PDB entry 2ZDO | X-ray diffraction, 1.80 A resolution | chains A and B

# Chain A (and B)
Molecule: Heme-degrading monooxygenase isdG
Organism: Staphylococcus aureus
Notes: EC 1.14.99.3; chain B of this document is another copy of the same molecule, construct and numbering; everything in this record applies to it too
UniProtKB: Q7A649 (ISDG_STAAN); numbering as in UniProt (aligned over 1-107)
Amino-acid sequence (109 residues; row label = number of the first residue in the row; numbers below 1 keep their minus sign (Ser-1 is residue -1)):
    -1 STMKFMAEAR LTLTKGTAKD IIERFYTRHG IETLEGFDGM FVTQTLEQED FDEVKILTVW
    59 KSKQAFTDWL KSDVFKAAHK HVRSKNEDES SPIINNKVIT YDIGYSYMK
Not modelled in the structure: -1
Construct notes: expression tag (-1 to 0); engineered mutation Ala7 (Asn in Q7A649)
Metal / ion sites: heme Fe near His77 (its only coordinating residue here)
Small-molecule neighbours: heme (HEM): Ala5, Glu6, Ala7, Leu9, Arg22, Phe23, Thr25, Arg26, His27, Gly28, Ile29, Met38, Ile54, Thr56, Phe64, Trp67, Leu68, Phe73, Ala76, His77, Val80, Ser82, Ile91, Asn94, Val96
What the authors report for this chain:
  - heme coordination: His77
  - contacts within the chain: Phe73-His77 (backbone contact)
  - binding site for heme: Ala7, Leu9, Arg22, Phe23, Arg26, His27, Ile29, Ile54, Phe64, Trp67, Leu68, Val80
  - conformationally variable residues (order/disorder transition): Arg81 to Ser88
  - mutagenesis - N7A, W67A: abolished catalytic activity on heme (citing earlier work)
  - mutagenesis - N7A: unchanged binding to heme (citing earlier work)
  - catalytic residues: His77 (citing earlier work)

# Chain A / chain B interface
Pairs across the interface - 76 pairs, chain A then chain B:
  Met1(A) - Phe39(B)  hydrophobic
  Met1(A) - Met106(B)  hydrophobic
  Phe3(A) - Leu44(B)  hydrophobic
  Met4(A) - Thr41(B)
  Met4(A) - Leu55(B)  hydrophobic
  Ile20(A) - Gly102(B)
  Phe23(A) - Tyr103(B)
  Tyr24(A) - Gly102(B)  hydrogen bond (side chain-backbone)
  Tyr24(A) - Tyr103(B)  hydrophobic
  Arg26(A) - Tyr103(B)
  Glu30(A) - Tyr105(B)
  Glu30(A) - Lys107(B)
  Leu32(A) - Lys107(B)  hydrogen bond (backbone-side chain)
  Glu33(A) - Lys107(B)  hydrogen bond (backbone-side chain)
  Phe35(A) - Tyr105(B)  hydrophobic
  Phe35(A) - Lys107(B)  hydrogen bond (backbone-side chain)
  Asp36(A) - Met106(B)
  Asp36(A) - Lys107(B)  hydrogen bond (backbone-backbone)
  Gly37(A) - Tyr105(B)
  Met38(A) - Ser104(B)
  Met38(A) - Tyr105(B)  hydrogen bond (backbone-backbone)
  Phe39(A) - Met1(B)  hydrophobic
  Phe39(A) - Phe39(B)  hydrophobic
  Phe39(A) - Tyr103(B)
  Phe39(A) - Ser104(B)
  Phe39(A) - Met106(B)  hydrophobic
  Val40(A) - Ile101(B)
  Val40(A) - Gly102(B)  hydrogen bond (backbone-backbone)
  Val40(A) - Tyr103(B)  hydrogen bond (backbone-backbone)
  Thr41(A) - Tyr99(B)
  Thr41(A) - Asp100(B)
  Gln42(A) - Tyr99(B)
  Gln42(A) - Asp100(B)  hydrogen bond (backbone-backbone)
  Thr43(A) - Ile97(B)
  Thr43(A) - Thr98(B)
  Thr43(A) - Tyr99(B)
  Leu44(A) - Phe3(B)  hydrophobic
  Leu44(A) - Thr98(B)  hydrogen bond (backbone-backbone)
  Leu44(A) - Tyr99(B)  hydrophobic
  Leu44(A) - Asp100(B)
  Lys53(A) - Tyr99(B)  hydrogen bond
  Leu55(A) - Met4(B)  hydrophobic
  Ile97(A) - Thr43(B)
  Thr98(A) - Thr43(B)
  Thr98(A) - Leu44(B)  hydrogen bond (backbone-backbone)
  Tyr99(A) - Thr41(B)
  Tyr99(A) - Gln42(B)
  Tyr99(A) - Thr43(B)
  Tyr99(A) - Leu44(B)
  Tyr99(A) - Lys53(B)  hydrogen bond
  Asp100(A) - Thr41(B)
  Asp100(A) - Gln42(B)  hydrogen bond (backbone-backbone)
  Asp100(A) - Leu44(B)
  Ile101(A) - Val40(B)
  Gly102(A) - Ile20(B)
  Gly102(A) - Tyr24(B)
  Gly102(A) - Val40(B)  hydrogen bond (backbone-backbone)
  Tyr103(A) - Phe23(B)
  Tyr103(A) - Tyr24(B)  hydrophobic
  Tyr103(A) - Arg26(B)  hydrogen bond
  Tyr103(A) - Phe39(B)
  Tyr103(A) - Val40(B)  hydrogen bond (backbone-backbone)
  Ser104(A) - Met38(B)
  Ser104(A) - Phe39(B)
  Tyr105(A) - Glu30(B)
  Tyr105(A) - Phe35(B)  hydrophobic
  Tyr105(A) - Gly37(B)
  Tyr105(A) - Met38(B)  hydrogen bond (backbone-backbone)
  Met106(A) - Met1(B)  hydrophobic
  Met106(A) - Asp36(B)
  Met106(A) - Gly37(B)
  Lys107(A) - Glu30(B)
  Lys107(A) - Leu32(B)  hydrogen bond (side chain-backbone)
  Lys107(A) - Glu33(B)  hydrogen bond (side chain-backbone)
  Lys107(A) - Phe35(B)  hydrogen bond (side chain-backbone)
  Lys107(A) - Asp36(B)  hydrogen bond (backbone-backbone)
Interface residues without a listed pair, chain A (36 interface residues in all): Glu6, Val57, Lys59
Interface residues without a listed pair, chain B (36 interface residues in all): Glu6, Val57, Lys59

# In short
The chain A/chain B interface involves 36 residues from each chain, with 22 hydrogen bonds. Among the polar
pairs are Tyr24(A)-Gly102(B), Leu32(A)-Lys107(B) and Glu33(A)-Lys107(B). Ligands of chain A: heme. The paper
reports the catalytic residue His77(A); N7A and W67A of chain A abolish catalytic activity on heme.
Both chains are Heme-degrading monooxygenase isdG (Staphylococcus aureus). Entry 2ZDO (Crystal structure of
IsdG-N7A in complex with hemin) was determined by X-ray diffraction together with 2ZDP from the same study.
